6TDE - chains D and E of the 5 polymer chains in the assembly; structure by X-ray diffraction, 2.29 A resolution.

Chain D:
Protein: Tubulin beta chain
From: Ovis aries
Amino-acid sequence (445 residues; each row starts with the number of its first residue; note: 10 numbers in that range are skipped by the numbering (no residue carries them; nothing is unmodelled there)):
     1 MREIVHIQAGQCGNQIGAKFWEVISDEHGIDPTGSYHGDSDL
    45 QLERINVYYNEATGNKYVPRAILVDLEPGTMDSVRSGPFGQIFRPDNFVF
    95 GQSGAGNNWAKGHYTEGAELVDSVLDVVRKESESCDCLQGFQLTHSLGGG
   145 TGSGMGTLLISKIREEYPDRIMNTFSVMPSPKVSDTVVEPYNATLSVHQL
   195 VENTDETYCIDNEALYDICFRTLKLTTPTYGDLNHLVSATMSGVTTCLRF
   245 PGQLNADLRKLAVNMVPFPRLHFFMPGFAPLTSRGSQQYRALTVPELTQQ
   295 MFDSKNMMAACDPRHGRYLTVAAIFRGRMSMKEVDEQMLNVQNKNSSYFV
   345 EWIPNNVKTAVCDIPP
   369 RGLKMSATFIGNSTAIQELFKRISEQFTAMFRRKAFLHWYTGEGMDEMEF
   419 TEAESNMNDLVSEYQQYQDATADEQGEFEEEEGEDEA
Not modelled in the structure: 283-284, 442-455
Small-molecule neighbours:
  - GDP (guanosine-5'-diphosphate): Ala-9, Gly-10, Gln-11, Cys-12, Gln-15, Ile-16, Asp-69, Glu-71, Ala-99, Asn-101, Ser-140, Gly-142, Gly-143, Gly-144, Thr-145, Gly-146, Val-171, Pro-173, Val-177, Ser-178, Asp-179, Glu-183, Asn-206, Leu-209, Tyr-224, Leu-227, Asn-228
  - N3Z (N-[(10S)-3,4,5-trimethoxy-16-methylidene-14-oxatetracyclo[9.7.0.02,7.013,17]octadeca-1(18),2,4,6,11,13(17)-hexaen-10-yl]ethanamide): Cys-241, Leu-242, Leu-248, Ala-250, Asp-251, Lys-254, Leu-255, Asn-258, Met-259, Thr-314, Val-315, Ala-316, Ile-318, Asn-349, Asn-350, Lys-352, Thr-353, Ala-354, Ile-378

Chain E:
Protein: Stathmin-4
From: Rattus norvegicus
Reference sequence: P63043 (STMN4_RAT); residues 5-145 here correspond to UniProt positions 49-189 (UniProt number = residue number + 44)
Amino-acid sequence (143 residues; each row starts with the number of its first residue):
     3 XADMEVIELNKATSGQSWEVILKPPSFDGVPEFNASLPRRRDPSLEEIQK
    53 KLEAAEERRKYQEAELLKHLAEKREHEREVIQKAIEENNNFIKMAKEKLA
   103 QKMESNKENREAHLAAMLERLQEKDKHAEEVRKNKELKEEASR
Not modelled in the structure: 3, 34-44
Construct notes: acetylation (3); expression tag (4); engineered mutation Ala-14 (Cys58 in P63043), Trp-20 (Phe64 in P63043)
Modified residues: ACE (acetyl group) at position 3

How chain D and chain E interact:
Residue-residue contacts (22; chain D residue first):
  Tyr-108(D) / His-129(E)  hydrogen bond
  Tyr-108(D) / Ala-130(E)  hydrophobic
  Tyr-108(D) / Val-133(E)  hydrophobic
  Tyr-108(D) / Arg-134(E)
  Thr-109(D) / Arg-134(E)  hydrogen bond
  Thr-109(D) / Lys-137(E)
  Ser-155(D) / Leu-123(E)
  Lys-156(D) / Asp-127(E)  salt bridge
  Glu-159(D) / Leu-123(E)
  Glu-159(D) / Asp-127(E)
  Gln-193(D) / Lys-126(E)
  Glu-196(D) / Arg-122(E)  salt bridge
  His-406(D) / Lys-140(E)
  Thr-409(D) / Lys-140(E)  hydrogen bond
  Gly-410(D) / Lys-137(E)
  Glu-411(D) / Val-133(E)
  Glu-411(D) / Lys-137(E)  salt bridge
  Gly-412(D) / Val-133(E)
  Gly-412(D) / Asn-136(E)  hydrogen bond (backbone-side chain)
  Gly-412(D) / Lys-137(E)
  Met-413(D) / Val-133(E)
  Glu-417(D) / His-129(E)  salt bridge
Other interface residues (no listed pair), chain D (18 interface residues in all): Arg-158, Pro-162, His-192, Asn-197
Other interface residues (no listed pair), chain E (13 interface residues in all): Leu-116, Met-119

In short:
18 residues of chain D and 13 residues of chain E are in contact; the contacts include 4 hydrogen bonds and 4
salt bridges. Polar pairs include Lys-156(D)/Asp-127(E), Glu-196(D)/Arg-122(E) and Glu-411(D)/Lys-137(E).
Chain D binds GDP and compound N3Z.
Here chain D is Tubulin beta chain (Ovis aries) and chain E is Stathmin-4 (Rattus norvegicus). Entry 6TDE
(Tubulin-inhibitor complex) was determined by X-ray diffraction.
